4M6K - chain A; structure by X-ray diffraction, 1.40 A resolution.

# Chain A
Molecule: Dihydrofolate reductase
Organism: Homo sapiens
Notes: EC 1.5.1.3
UniProtKB: P00374 (DYR_HUMAN); residues 0-186 here correspond to UniProt positions 1-187 (UniProt number = residue number + 1)
Amino-acid sequence (187 residues; numbered 0 to 186; the number before each row is that of its first residue; numbering starts at 0):
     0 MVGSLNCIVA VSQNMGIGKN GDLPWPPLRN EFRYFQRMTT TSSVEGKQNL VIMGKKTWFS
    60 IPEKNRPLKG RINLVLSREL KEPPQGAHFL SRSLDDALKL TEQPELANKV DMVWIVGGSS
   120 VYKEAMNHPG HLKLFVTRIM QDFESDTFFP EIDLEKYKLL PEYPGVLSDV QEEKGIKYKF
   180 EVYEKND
Unresolved in the structure: 0
Small-molecule neighbours:
  - folic acid (FOL): I7, V8, A9, L22, R28, E30, F31, R32, F34, Q35, T56, S59, I60, P61, N64, L67, R70, V115, Y121, T136
  - NADP (NAP; NADP nicotinamide-adenine-dinucleotide phosphate): V8, A9, I16, G17, K18, G20, D21, L22, W24, G53, K54, K55, T56, S59, L75, S76, R77, E78, S90, R91, S92, L93, V115, G116, G117, S118, S119, Y121, E123, T146
What the authors report for this chain:
  - contacts within the chain: T38-N48 (hydrogen bond), T40-N48 (hydrogen bond), N48-M111 (hydrogen bond)

# In short
Ligands of chain A: folic acid and NADP. From the paper: contacts within the chain involving N48, T38 and T40
among others.
Chain A is Dihydrofolate reductase (Homo sapiens); the structure, Crystal structure of human dihydrofolate
reductase (DHFR) bound to NADP+ and folate, was determined by X-ray diffraction together with 4M6J and 4M6L
from the same study.
